Entry 5D9Q (X-ray diffraction, 4.40 A resolution (low resolution: residue-level contacts below are approximate; hydrogen-bond / salt-bridge calls are withheld)); this record covers chains B and J of the 15 polymer chains in the assembly.

[Chain B]
Protein: Envelope glycoprotein gp41
From: Human immunodeficiency virus 1
Reference sequence: Q2N0S9 (Q2N0S9_9HIV1); residues 512-663 here correspond to UniProt positions 511-662 (UniProt number = residue number - 1)
Amino-acid sequence (152 residues; each row starts with the number of its first residue):
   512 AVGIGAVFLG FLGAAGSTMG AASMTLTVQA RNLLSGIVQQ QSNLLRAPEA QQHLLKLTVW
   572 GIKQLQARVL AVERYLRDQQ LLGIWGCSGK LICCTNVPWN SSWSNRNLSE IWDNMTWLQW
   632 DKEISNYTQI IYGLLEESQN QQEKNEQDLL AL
Not modelled in the structure: 512-518, 545-568
Construct notes: conflict Pro559 (Ile558 in Q2N0S9), Cys605 (Thr604 in Q2N0S9)
Cystine bridges: Cys598-Cys604
Covalently attached groups: N-acetylglucosamine (NAG) linked to Asn611, Asn637

[Chain J]
Protein: Envelope glycoprotein gp120
From: Human immunodeficiency virus 1
Reference sequence: Q2N0S6 (Q2N0S6_9HIV1); the construct lacks a stretch of the UniProt sequence and is renumbered around it, so the offset changes along the chain: 31-141 = UniProt 30-140; 150-185 = UniProt 141-176; 189-309 = UniProt 188-308; 312-321 = UniProt 309-318; 2 more segments
Amino-acid sequence (472 residues; numbered 31 to 504 plus 12 insertion-coded residues; 14 numbers in that range are skipped by the numbering (no residue carries them; nothing is unmodelled there); the number before each row is that of its first residue; a row labelled like 185A-185K holds insertion residues (185A, then the next letters in order)):
    31 AENLWVTVYY GVPVWKDAET TLFCASDAKA YETEKHNVWA THACVPTDPN PQEIHLENVT
    91 EEFNMWKNNM VEQMHTDIIS LWDQSLKPCV KLTPLCVTLQ CTNVTNNITD D
   150 MRGELKNCSF NMTTELRDKK QKVYSLFYRL DVVQIN
185A-185K ENQGNRSNNSN
   189 KEYRLINCNT SAITQACPKV SFEPIPIHYC APAGFAILKC KDKKFNGTGP CPSVSTVQCT
   249 HGIKPVVSTQ LLLNGSLAEE EVMIRSENIT NNAKNILVQF NTPVQINCTR PNNNTRKSIR
   309 I
   312 GPGQAFYATG
  321A D
   322 IIGDIRQAHC NVSKATWNET LGKVVKQLRK HFGNNTIIRF ANSSGGDLEV TTHSFNCGGE
   382 FFYCNTSGLF NSTWISN
   400 TSVQGSNSTG SNDSITLPCR IKQIINMWQR IGQAMYAPPI QGVIRCVSNI TGLILTRDGG
   460 ANNTSTETFR PGGGDMRDNW RSELYKYKVV KIEPLGVAPT RCKRR
Not modelled in the structure: 31, 185A-185K, 400-410, 504
Construct notes: conflict Asn332 (Thr330 in Q2N0S6), Ala460 (Ser457 in Q2N0S6), Asn461 (Thr458 in Q2N0S6), Thr463 (Ser460 in Q2N0S6), Ser464 (Thr461 in Q2N0S6), Cys501 (Ala498 in Q2N0S6)
Cystine bridges: Cys54-Cys74, Cys119-Cys205, Cys126-Cys196, Cys131-Cys157, Cys218-Cys247, Cys228-Cys239, Cys296-Cys331, Cys378-Cys445, Cys385-Cys418
Covalently attached groups: N-acetylglucosamine (NAG) linked to Asn88, Asn133, Asn156, Asn160, Asn234, Asn262, Asn276, Asn295, Asn301, Asn339, Asn363, Asn386, Asn392, Asn448, Asn462; glycan linked to Asn137, Asn197, Asn332
From the paper describing this entry:
  - post-translational modification sites: Asn197, Asn234, Asn262, Asn276, Asn462

[Interface between chain B and chain J]
Pairs across the interface - 7 pairs, chain B then chain J:
  Gln658(B) - Cys501(J)
  Asp659(B) - Tyr39(J)
  Ala662(B) - Thr499(J)
  Ala662(B) - Arg500(J)
  Ala662(B) - Cys501(J)
  Leu663(B) - Thr499(J)
  Leu663(B) - Arg500(J)
Interface residues without a listed pair, chain B (5 interface residues in all): Leu661

[Summary]
5 residues of chain B face 4 of chain J across their interface. Covalently linked N-acetylglucosamine: at
Asn611(B) and Asn637(B). Covalently linked N-acetylglucosamine: at Asn88(J), Asn133(J), Asn156(J), Asn160(J),
Asn197(J) and Asn234(J) and 10 more. The paper reports modification sites Asn197(J), Asn234(J) and Asn262(J)
among others.
Here chain B is Envelope glycoprotein gp41 and chain J is Envelope glycoprotein gp120, both from Human
immunodeficiency virus 1. Entry 5D9Q (Crystal Structure of the BG505 SOSIP gp140 HIV-1 Env trimer in Complex
with the Broadly Neutralizing ...) was determined by X-ray diffraction, deposited together with 5KZC.
